8GIO - chains A and F of the 6 polymer chains in the assembly; structure by X-ray diffraction, 2.67 A resolution.

[Chain A]
Protein: Cyclic GMP-AMP synthase
Source organism: Mus musculus
Notes: EC 2.7.7.86; fragment: catalytic domain, residues 147-507
UniProt: Q8C6L5 (CGAS_MOUSE); residue numbers follow UniProt; this construct covers 147-507
Amino-acid sequence (364 residues; each row starts with the number of its first residue):
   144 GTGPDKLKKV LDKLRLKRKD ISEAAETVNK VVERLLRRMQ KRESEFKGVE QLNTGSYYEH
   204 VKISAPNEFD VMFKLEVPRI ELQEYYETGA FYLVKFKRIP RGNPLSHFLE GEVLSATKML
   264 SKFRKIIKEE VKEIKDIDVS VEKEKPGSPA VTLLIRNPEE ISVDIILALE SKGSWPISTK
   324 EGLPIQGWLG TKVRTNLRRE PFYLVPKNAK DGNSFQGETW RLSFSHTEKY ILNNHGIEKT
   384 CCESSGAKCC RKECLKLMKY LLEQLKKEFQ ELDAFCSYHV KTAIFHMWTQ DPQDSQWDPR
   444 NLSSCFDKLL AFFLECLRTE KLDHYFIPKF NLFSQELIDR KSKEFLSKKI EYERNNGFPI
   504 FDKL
Disordered / not traced: 144-147, 243-245, 507
Differences from the reference sequence: expression tag (144-146)
Metal / ion sites: Mn2+ site 1: Glu211, Asp213 (together with ATP); Mn2+ site 2: Glu211, Asp213, Asp307 (together with ATP); Zn2+: His378, Cys384, Cys385, Cys392
Residues lining bound ligands: ATP (adenosine-5'-triphosphate): Gly198, Ser199, Glu202, Lys205, Glu211, Asp213, Arg364, Ser368, Glu371, Lys402, Glu406, Ser420, Tyr421, Lys424, His467
UniProt features mapped onto this chain:
  - region: Lys372 to Lys395 (DNA-binding)
  - motif: Leu154 to Leu159 (Nuclear export signal), Asp281 to Ser291 (Nuclear localization signal)
  - binding site (GTP): Thr197, Asp307, Arg364 to Glu371
  - binding site (ATP): Ser199, Glu371, Lys402, Ser420 to Lys424
  - binding site (Mg(2+)): Glu211, Asp213, Asp307
  - binding site (2',3'-cGAMP): Asp213, Gly290, Asp307, Lys350, Arg364 to Ser366
  - binding site (Zn(2+)): His378, Cys384, Cys385, Cys392
  - site: Arg241 (Arginine-anchor), Asp307, Ile308 (Cleavage)
  - modified residue: Lys156 (N6-lactoyllysine), Glu176 (PolyADP-ribosyl glutamic acid), Ser199 (Phosphoserine), Tyr201 (Phosphotyrosine), Glu272 (5-glutamyl polyglutamate), Ser291 (Phosphoserine), Glu302 (5-glutamyl glutamate), Lys372 (N6-acetyllysine), Lys382 (N6-acetyllysine), Lys402 (N6-acetyllysine), Ser420 (Phosphoserine), Lys491 (N6-methyllysine)
  - lipidation (S-palmitoyl cysteine): Cys392, Cys393, Cys459
  - cross-link (Glycyl lysine isopeptide (Lys-Gly)): Lys217 (interchain with G-Cter in SUMO), Lys271 (interchain with G-Cter in ubiquitin), Lys335 (interchain with G-Cter in SUMO), Lys372 (interchain with G-Cter in SUMO), Lys382 (interchain with G-Cter in SUMO), Lys399 (interchain with G-Cter in ubiquitin), Lys402 (interchain with G-Cter in ubiquitin), Lys409 (interchain with G-Cter in ubiquitin), Lys410 (interchain with G-Cter in ubiquitin), Lys464 (interchain with G-Cter in SUMO)
  - mutagenesis: Lys156 (K156Q: Mimics lactylation; knockin mice show higher mortality following HSV-1 infection), Asn172 (N172K: Induces alteration of the DNA-binding surface and leads to decreased synthesis of cyclic GMP-AMP (cGAMP); when associated with L-180), Glu176 (E176A: Abolished poly-ADP-ribosylation by PARP1, stimulating interferon production in knockin mice), Arg180 (R180L: Induces alteration of the DNA-binding surface and leads to decreased synthesis of cyclic GMP-AMP (cGAMP); when associated with K-182), Gly198 (G198A: Abolishes stimulation of interferon production; when associated with A-199), Ser199 (S199A: Abolishes stimulation of interferon production; when associated with A-199), Tyr201 (Y201E: Phosphomimetic mutant; reduced translocation to the nucleus following treatment with etoposide), Glu211 to Asp213 (Abolished nucleotidyltransferase activity. Does not affect nuclear localization and tethering to chromatin), Glu211 (E211A: Abolishes ability to promote type-I interferon production), Asp213 (D213A: Abolishes ability to promote type-I interferon production), Lys217 (K217R: Reduced sumoylation), Arg222 (R222E: Impaired tethering to chromatin, leading to constitutive activation in the absence of DNA), 31 further mutagenesis entries in UniProt
From the paper describing this entry:
  - mutagenesis - E211Q/D213N: abolished catalytic activity
  - specificity-determining residues: His467 (proposed by the authors, not directly observed)
  - mutagenesis - R364A (33-fold), H467A: decreased catalytic activity on ATP/GTP
  - mutagenesis - H467A (2-fold): increased catalytic activity on GTP/GTP
  - specificity-determining residues: Ile309, Arg364
  - mutagenesis - R364A (10-fold): decreased catalytic activity on GTP/GTP
  - mutagenesis - R364A (4-fold): increased catalytic activity on ATP/ATP

[Chain F]
Molecule: Palindromic DNA18
Sequence (18 nucleotides; numbered 1 to 18; the number before each row is that of its first residue):
     1 ATCTGTACAT GTACAGAT

[Interface between chain A and chain F]
Residue-residue contacts - 12 pairs, chain A then chain F:
  Arg161(A) - DT4(F)  hydrogen bond to the base
  Arg161(A) - DG5(F)  hydrogen bond to the sugar
  Ser165(A) - DG5(F)  hydrogen bond to the phosphate
  Ser165(A) - DT6(F)  hydrogen bond to the phosphate
  Ala168(A) - DA7(F)  phosphate contact
  Asn172(A) - DA7(F)  hydrogen bond to the phosphate
  Asn196(A) - DC8(F)  hydrogen bond to the phosphate
  Tyr200(A) - DT6(F)  hydrogen bond to the phosphate
  Tyr200(A) - DA7(F)  hydrogen bond to the phosphate
  Tyr201(A) - DA7(F)  phosphate contact
  Tyr201(A) - DC8(F)  phosphate contact
  Lys372(A) - DC8(F)  salt bridge to the phosphate
Interface residues without a listed pair, chain A (9 interface residues in all): Ile164

[In short]
The interface between chain A and chain F involves 9 residues on one side and 5 on the other; the contacts
include 8 hydrogen bonds and 1 salt bridge. Polar contacts include Arg161(A)-DT4(F), Arg161(A)-DG5(F) and
Ser165(A)-DG5(F). From the paper: R364A and H467A of chain A reduce catalytic activity on ATP/GTP; specificity
determinants His467(A), Ile309(A) and Arg364(A).
Chain A is Cyclic GMP-AMP synthase (Mus musculus) and chain F is Palindromic DNA18; the structure, Structure
of Ternary Complex of mouse cGAS with dsDNA and Bound ATP: with 10mM Mg2+ and ..., was determined by X-ray
diffraction (same publication as 7UUX, 7UXW, 7UYQ, 7UYZ, 7UZR, 7V0W and 14 further entries).
